Entry 4KC9 (X-ray diffraction, 3.60 A resolution); this record covers chain A.

Chain A:
Protein: E3 ubiquitin-protein ligase ARIH1
Organism: Homo sapiens
Notes: EC 6.3.2.-
UniProt: Q9Y4X5 (ARI1_HUMAN); residue numbers follow UniProt; this construct covers 1-557
Sequence (559 residues; each row starts with the number of its first residue; numbers below 1 keep their minus sign (Gly-1 is residue -1)):
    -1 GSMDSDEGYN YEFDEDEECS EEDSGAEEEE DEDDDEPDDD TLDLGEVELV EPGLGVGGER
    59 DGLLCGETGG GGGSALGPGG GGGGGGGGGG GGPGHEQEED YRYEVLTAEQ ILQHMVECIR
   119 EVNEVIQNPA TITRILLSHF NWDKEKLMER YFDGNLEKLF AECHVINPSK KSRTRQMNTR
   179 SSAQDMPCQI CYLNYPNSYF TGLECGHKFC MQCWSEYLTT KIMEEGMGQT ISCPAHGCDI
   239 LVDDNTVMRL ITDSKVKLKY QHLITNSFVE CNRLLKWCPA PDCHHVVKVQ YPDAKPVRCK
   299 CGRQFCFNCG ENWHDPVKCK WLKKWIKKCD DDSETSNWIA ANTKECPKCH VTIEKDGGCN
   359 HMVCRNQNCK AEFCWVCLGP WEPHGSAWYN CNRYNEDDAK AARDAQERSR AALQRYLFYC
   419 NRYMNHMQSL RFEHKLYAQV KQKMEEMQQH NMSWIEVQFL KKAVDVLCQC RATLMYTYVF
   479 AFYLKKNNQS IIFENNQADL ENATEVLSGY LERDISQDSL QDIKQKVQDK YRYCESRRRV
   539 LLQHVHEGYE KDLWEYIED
Not modelled in the structure: -1 to 100, 163-183, 333-337, 392-404, 554-557
Modified residues: Mse1, Mse175 (selenomethionine); Mse113, Mse146, Mse184, Mse209, Mse221, Mse225, Mse246, Mse360, Mse422, Mse425, Mse442, Mse445, Mse450, Mse473 (selenomethionine; parent Met)
Construct notes: expression tag (-1 to 0)
Ion coordination: Zn2+ site 1: Cys186, Cys189, Cys208, Cys211; Zn2+ site 2: Cys203, His205, Cys231, Cys236; Zn2+ site 3: Cys276, Cys281, Cys297, Cys299; Zn2+ site 4: Cys304, Cys307, His312, Cys317; Zn2+ site 5: Cys344, Cys347, Cys362, Cys367; Zn2+ site 6: Cys372, Cys375, His382, Cys389
Swiss-Prot annotation at these positions:
  - zinc finger: Cys186 to Cys236 (RING-type 1), Leu256 to Cys317 (IBR-type), Cys344 to Cys375 (RING-type 2)
  - active site: Cys357
  - binding site (Zn(2+)): Cys186, Cys189, Cys203, His205, Cys208, Cys211, Cys231, Cys236, Cys276, Cys281, Cys297, Cys299, Cys304, Cys307, His312, Cys317, Cys344, Cys347, Cys362, Cys367 and 4 more in UniProt
  - modified residue: Lys142 (N6-acetyllysine)
What the authors report for this chain:
  - catalytic residues: Cys357 (citing earlier work)
  - mutagenesis - C357A: abolished catalytic activity on Ub~UbcH7
  - mutagenesis - F430A/E431A/E503A: increased catalytic activity
  - mutagenesis - I188A, N358A, H359A: decreased catalytic activity
  - catalytic residues: Asn358, His359

Summary:
Cys186, Cys189, Cys208 and Cys211 form the Zn2+ site 1. Cys203, His205, Cys231 and Cys236 coordinate Zn2+ site
2. Curated annotation (UniProt) lists active-site residue Cys357 and 24 Zn2+-binding residues. From the paper:
catalytic residues Cys357, Asn358 and His359; I188A, N358A and H359A reduce catalytic activity; 5
substitutions were tested in all.
Chain A is E3 ubiquitin-protein ligase ARIH1 (Homo sapiens); the structure, Structure of HHARI, a
RING-IBR-RING ubiquitin ligase: autoinhibition of an Ariadne-family E3 and insights into ligation ..., was
determined by X-ray diffraction together with 4KBL from the same study.
